7VO9 - chains G and H of the 6 polymer chains in the assembly; structure by electron microscopy, 3.80 A resolution.

# Chain G (and H)
Protein: Putative metal uptake regulation protein
From: Streptomyces coelicolor (strain ATCC BAA-471 / A3(2) / M145)
Notes: chain H of this document is another copy of the same molecule, construct and numbering; everything in this record applies to it too
Reference sequence: Q9L2H5 (Q9L2H5_STRCO); numbering as in UniProt (aligned over 1-139)
Sequence (159 residues; row label = number of the first residue in the row; numbers below 1 keep their minus sign (Met-19 is residue -19)):
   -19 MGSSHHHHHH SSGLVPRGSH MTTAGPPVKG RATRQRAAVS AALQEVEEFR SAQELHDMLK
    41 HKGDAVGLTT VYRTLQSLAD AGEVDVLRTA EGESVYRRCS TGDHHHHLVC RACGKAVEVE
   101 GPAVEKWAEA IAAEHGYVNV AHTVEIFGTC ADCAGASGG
Disordered / not traced: -19 to 5, 137-139
Sequence notes: initiating methionine (-19); expression tag (-18 to 0)
Bound ions: Zn2+ site 1: Cys79, His85, His87; Zn2+ site 2: His84, His86, His122; Zn2+ site 3: Cys90, Cys93, Cys130, Cys133
Reported in the primary citation:
  - mutagenesis - R11A, D37A/H41A, R53A: decreased binding to the 84-nt DNA strand

# Interface between chain G and chain H
Residue-residue contacts - 72 pairs, chain G then chain H:
  Arg68(G) with Arg68(H); Thr69(H); Ala70(H), hydrogen bond (side chain-backbone); Glu71(H); Gly72(H)
  Ala70(G) with Arg68(H), hydrogen bond (backbone-side chain)
  Glu71(G) with Arg68(H)
  Gly72(G) with Arg68(H)
  His86(G) with Trp107(H)
  Leu88(G) with Ala112(H), hydrophobic; His115(H); Tyr117(H), hydrogen bond (backbone-side chain); Val120(H), hydrophobic
  Val89(G) with Tyr117(H)
  Cys90(G) with Tyr117(H), hydrogen bond (backbone-side chain)
  Val97(G) with His115(H); Tyr117(H)
  Val99(G) with Trp107(H); Ile111(H), hydrophobic; His115(H)
  Glu100(G) with Trp107(H)
  Gly101(G) with Trp107(H)
  Val104(G) with Val104(H), hydrophobic; Trp107(H), hydrophobic
  Trp107(G) with Glu100(H); Gly101(H); Val104(H), hydrophobic; Val124(H), hydrophobic
  Ala108(G) with Ile126(H), hydrophobic
  Ile111(G) with Leu88(H), hydrophobic; Val99(H), hydrophobic; Ile126(H), hydrophobic
  His115(G) with Leu88(H); Val97(H)
  Gly116(G) with Ala131(H), hydrogen bond (backbone-backbone)
  Tyr117(G) with Leu88(H), hydrogen bond (side chain-backbone); Val89(H); Cys90(H), hydrogen bond (side chain-backbone); Gly128(H); Thr129(H); Cys130(H)
  Val118(G) with Thr129(H), hydrogen bond (backbone-backbone); Ala131(H), hydrophobic; Ala134(H), hydrophobic
  Asn119(G) with Gly128(H); Thr129(H)
  Val120(G) with Phe127(H)
  Ala121(G) with Ile126(H); Phe127(H), hydrogen bond (backbone-backbone)
  Thr123(G) with Val124(H); Glu125(H), hydrogen bond; Phe127(H)
  Val124(G) with Trp107(H), hydrophobic; Thr123(H)
  Glu125(G) with Ala121(H); Thr123(H), hydrogen bond (backbone-backbone); Glu125(H)
  Ile126(G) with Ala108(H), hydrophobic; Ile111(H), hydrophobic; Val120(H), hydrophobic; Ala121(H)
  Phe127(G) with Val120(H); Ala121(H), hydrogen bond (backbone-backbone)
  Gly128(G) with Tyr117(H); Asn119(H)
  Thr129(G) with Tyr117(H); Val118(H), hydrogen bond (backbone-backbone); Asn119(H), hydrogen bond (backbone-backbone)
  Cys130(G) with Val118(H)
  Ala131(G) with Gly116(H); Val118(H), hydrophobic
  Ala134(G) with Val118(H), hydrophobic
Interface residues without a listed pair, chain G (36 interface residues in all): Thr69, Lys95, His122
Interface residues without a listed pair, chain H (37 interface residues in all): His86, Glu114, His122

# Summary
36 residues of chain G face 37 of chain H across their interface, with 14 hydrogen bonds. Polar contacts
include Arg68(G)-Ala70(H), Leu88(G)-Tyr117(H) and Cys90(G)-Tyr117(H). Cys79(G), His85(G) and His87(G)
coordinate Zn2+ site 1. His84(G), His86(G) and His122(G) coordinate Zn2+ site 2. From the paper: R11A,
D37A/H41A and R53A of chain G reduce binding to the 84-nt DNA strand.
Both chains are Putative metal uptake regulation protein (Streptomyces coelicolor (strain ATCC BAA-471 / A3(2)
/ M145)). Entry 7VO9 (Streptomyces coelicolor zinc uptake regulator complexed with zinc and DNA (dimer of
dimers)) was determined by electron microscopy, deposited together with 7VO0, 7VPD, 7VPZ, 7X74, 7X75 and 7X76.
